Entry 4BPB (X-ray diffraction, 2.58 A resolution); this record covers chains A and C of the 3 polymer chains in the assembly.

# Chain A
Molecule: Probable ATP-dependent RNA helicase DDX58
Source organism: Homo sapiens
Notes: EC 3.6.4.13
Reference sequence: O95786 (DDX58_HUMAN); numbering as in UniProt (aligned over 230-925)
Chain sequence (698 residues; numbered 230 to 925 plus 2 insertion-coded residues; the number before each row is that of its first residue; a row labelled like 671A-671B holds insertion residues (671A, then the next letters in order)):
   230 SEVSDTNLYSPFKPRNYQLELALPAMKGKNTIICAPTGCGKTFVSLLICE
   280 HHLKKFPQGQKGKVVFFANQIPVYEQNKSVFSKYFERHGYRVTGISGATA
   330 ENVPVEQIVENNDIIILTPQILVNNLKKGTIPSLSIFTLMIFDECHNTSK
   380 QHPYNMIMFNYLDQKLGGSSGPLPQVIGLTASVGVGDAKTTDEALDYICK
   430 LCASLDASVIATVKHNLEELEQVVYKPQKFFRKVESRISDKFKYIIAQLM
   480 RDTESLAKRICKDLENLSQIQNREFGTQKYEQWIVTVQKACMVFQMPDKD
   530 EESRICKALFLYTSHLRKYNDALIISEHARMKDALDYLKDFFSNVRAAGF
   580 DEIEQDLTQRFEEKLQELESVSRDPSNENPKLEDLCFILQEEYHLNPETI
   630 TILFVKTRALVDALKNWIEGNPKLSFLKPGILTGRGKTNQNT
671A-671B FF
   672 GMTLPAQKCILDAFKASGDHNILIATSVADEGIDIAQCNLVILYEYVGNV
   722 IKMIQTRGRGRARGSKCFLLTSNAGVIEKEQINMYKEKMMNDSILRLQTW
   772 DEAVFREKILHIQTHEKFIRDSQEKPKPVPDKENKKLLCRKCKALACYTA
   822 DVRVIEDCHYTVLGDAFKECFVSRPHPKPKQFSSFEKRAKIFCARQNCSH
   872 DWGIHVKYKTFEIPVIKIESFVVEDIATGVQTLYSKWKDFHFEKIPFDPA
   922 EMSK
Unresolved in the structure: 230-235, 523-528, 661-671, 671A-671B, 672-690, 702-706, 719-720, 725-733, 922-925
Disulfide bonds: Cys-520/Cys-535
Construct notes: conflict Asn-306 (Gln in O95786), Thr-419 (Asn in O95786), Asp-828 (Glu in O95786); insertion (671A-671B)
Ion coordination: Zn2+: Cys-810, Cys-813, Cys-864, Cys-869
Swiss-Prot annotation at these positions:
  - motif: Asp-372 to His-375 (DECH box)
  - binding site (ATP): Ala-264 to Thr-271
  - binding site (Zn(2+)): Cys-810, Cys-813, Cys-864, Cys-869
  - modified residue: Asn-495 (Microbial infection: Deamidated asparagine), Asn-549 (Microbial infection: Deamidated asparagine), Thr-770 (Phosphothreonine), Ser-854 (Phosphoserine), Ser-855 (Phosphoserine), Lys-858 (N6-acetyllysine), Lys-909 (N6-acetyllysine)
  - cross-link: Lys-812 (Glycyl lysine isopeptide (Lys-Gly) (interchain with G-Cter in ubiquitin))
  - natural variant: Cys-268 (C268F: In SGMRT2), Glu-373 (E373A: In SGMRT2)
  - mutagenesis: Lys-270 (K270A: No IRF3 signaling activity. Loss of dsRNA-induced ATPase activity. No effect on ds-RNA binding. Changed RIG-I signaling pathway), Asp-372 to His-375 (Loss of dsRNA-induced ATPase activity. No effect on ds-RNA binding. Changed RIG-I signaling pathway), Thr-409 to Ser-411 (Loss of dsRNA-induced ATPase activity. No effect on ds-RNA binding. Changed RIG-I signaling pathway), Asn-495 (N495Q: Complete loss of herpes simplex virus 1 UL37-mediated deamidation; when associated with Q-549), Asn-549 (N549Q: Complete loss of herpes simplex virus 1 UL37-mediated deamidation; when associated with Q-495), Phe-633 to Thr-636 (Loss of dsRNA-induced ATPase activity. Changed RIG-I signaling pathway), Thr-697 to Asp-701 (No effect on dsRNA-induced ATPase activity. Changed RIG-I signaling pathway), Gln-726 to Arg-730 (Loss of dsRNA-induced ATPase activity. Changed RIG-I signaling pathway), Lys-788 (K788R: Decreased polyubiquitination. Loss of function in RIG-I signaling pathway. Decreased ubiquitination and function in RIG-I signaling pathway without effect on RNA-binding ...), Lys-849 (K849R: Decreased ubiquitination and function in RIG-I signaling pathway without effect on RNA-binding; when associated with R-788, R-851, R-888, R-907 and R-909), Lys-851 (K851R: Decreased ubiquitination and function in RIG-I signaling pathway without effect on RNA-binding; when associated with R-788, R-849, R-888, R-907 and R-909), Lys-888 (K888R: Decreased ubiquitination and function in RIG-I signaling pathway without effect on RNA-binding; when associated with R-788, R-849, R-851, R-907 and R-909), 2 further mutagenesis entries in UniProt
Reported in the primary citation:
  - mutagenesis - Q511A, P799DEL/V800DEL/P801DEL: decreased signaling in response to RNA
  - mutagenesis - Q247A: decreased catalytic activity on ATP
  - mutagenesis - Q247A: decreased catalytic activity on dsGC10
  - mutagenesis - Q769A, Q784A: decreased signaling in response to interferon response

# Chain C
Molecule: 10-nt RNA strand
Source organism: Homo sapiens
Sequence (10 nucleotides; each row starts with the number of its first residue):
     1 GCGCGCGCGC

# Interface between chain A and chain C
Residue-residue contacts (21):
  Lys-379(A) / G5(C)  phosphate contact
  Lys-379(A) / C6(C)  salt bridge to the phosphate
  Gln-380(A) / C4(C)  sugar contact
  Gln-380(A) / G5(C)  hydrogen bond to the phosphate
  His-381(A) / C4(C)  sugar contact
  Pro-382(A) / C4(C)  sugar contact
  Lys-750(A) / G7(C)  phosphate contact
  Lys-750(A) / C8(C)  salt bridge to the phosphate
  Cys-829(A) / C2(C)  sugar contact
  His-830(A) / G1(C)  hydrogen bond to the sugar
  His-830(A) / C2(C)  sugar contact
  Phe-853(A) / G1(C)  base contact
  Phe-856(A) / G1(C)  base contact
  Gly-874(A) / G1(C)  sugar contact
  Ile-875(A) / G1(C)  sugar contact
  Val-886(A) / G1(C)  sugar contact
  Ile-887(A) / G1(C)  phosphate contact
  Lys-888(A) / G1(C)  sugar contact
  Lys-888(A) / C2(C)  phosphate contact
  Trp-908(A) / C2(C)  phosphate contact
  Lys-909(A) / G3(C)  phosphate contact
Also at the interface, not in a pair above, chain A (20 interface residues in all): Asn-376, Lys-858, Ile-889, Lys-907

# Overview
Chain A and chain C form an interface of 20 and 8 residues respectively; the contacts include 2 hydrogen bonds
and 2 salt bridges. Among the polar pairs are His-830(A)/G1(C), Gln-380(A)/G5(C) and Lys-379(A)/C6(C). From
the paper: Q511A and P799DEL/V800DEL/P801DEL of chain A reduce signaling in response to RNA; Q769A and Q784A
of chain A reduce signaling in response to interferon response.
Chain A is Probable ATP-dependent RNA helicase DDX58 and chain C is a 10-nt RNA strand, both from Homo
sapiens; the structure, Structural insights into RNA recognition by rig-I, was determined by X-ray diffraction
(same publication as 2YKG).
